Entry 7TXK (X-ray diffraction, 1.78 A resolution); this record covers chain A.

# Chain A
Molecule: Choline transporter (Glycine betaine transport system permease protein)
Source organism: Streptococcus pneumoniae D39
Reference sequence: A0A0H2ZQB9 (A0A0H2ZQB9_STRP2); residue numbers follow UniProt; this construct covers 233-501
Chain sequence (274 residues; each row starts with the number of its first residue):
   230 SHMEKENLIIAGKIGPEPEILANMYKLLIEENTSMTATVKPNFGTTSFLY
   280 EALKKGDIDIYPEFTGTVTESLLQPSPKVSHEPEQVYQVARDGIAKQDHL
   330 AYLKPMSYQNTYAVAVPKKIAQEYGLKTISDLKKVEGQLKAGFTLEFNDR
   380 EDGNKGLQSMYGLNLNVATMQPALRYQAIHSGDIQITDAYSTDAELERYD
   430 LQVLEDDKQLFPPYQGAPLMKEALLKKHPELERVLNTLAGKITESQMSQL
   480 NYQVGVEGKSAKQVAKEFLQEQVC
Not modelled in the structure: 230-231
Construct notes: expression tag (230-232, 502-503)
Small-molecule neighbours:
  - tris-hydroxymethyl-methyl-ammonium (144): Thr274, Thr275, Ser276, Phe277, Leu374, Glu375, Asp378, Arg379
  - L-ergothioneine (LW8; trimethyl-[(2S)-1-oxidanyl-1-oxidanylidene-3-(2-sulfanylidene-1,3-dihydroimidazol-4-yl)propan-2-yl]azanium): Lys242, Ile243, Gly273, Thr274, Thr275, Glu292, Phe293, Thr296, Asn339, Thr340, Tyr341, Glu375, Arg379, Tyr419, Tyr443
What the authors report for this chain:
  - binding site for L-ergothioneine: Lys242, Ile243, Gly273, Thr274, Thr275, Phe293, Thr296, Asn339, Tyr341, Glu375, Arg379, Tyr419, Tyr443
  - mutagenesis - G244F (100-fold), F293Y, E375Q (500-fold), Y419F: decreased binding to L-ergothioneine
  - mutagenesis - G244F: decreased stability
  - mutagenesis - E375Q: unchanged stability
  - contacts within the chain: Glu375-Arg379 (salt bridge), Arg379-Asp381
  - mutagenesis - F277W/L374C: unchanged binding to L-ergothioneine
  - specificity-determining residues: Gly244
  - specificity-determining residues: Glu375 (proposed by the authors, not directly observed)

# In short
Bound to chain A: L-ergothioneine and tris-hydroxymethyl-methyl-ammonium. The paper reports a binding site for
L-ergothioneine at Lys242, Ile243 and Gly273 among others; G244F, F293Y and E375Q, among others, reduce
binding to L-ergothioneine; 5 substitutions were tested in all.
Chain A is Choline transporter (Glycine betaine transport system permease protein) (Streptococcus pneumoniae
D39); the structure, Crystal structure of EgtU solute binding domain from Streptococcus pneumoniae D39 in
complex with L-ergothioneine, was determined by X-ray diffraction, deposited together with 7TXL.
